4ZPR - chains B and C of the 4 polymer chains in the assembly; structure by X-ray diffraction, 3.90 A resolution.

[Chain B]
Molecule: Hypoxia-inducible factor 1-alpha
Organism: Mus musculus
UniProt: Q61221 (HIF1A_MOUSE); residues 13-357 here = UniProt positions 13-357
Sequence (345 residues; numbered 13 to 357; the number before each row is that of its first residue):
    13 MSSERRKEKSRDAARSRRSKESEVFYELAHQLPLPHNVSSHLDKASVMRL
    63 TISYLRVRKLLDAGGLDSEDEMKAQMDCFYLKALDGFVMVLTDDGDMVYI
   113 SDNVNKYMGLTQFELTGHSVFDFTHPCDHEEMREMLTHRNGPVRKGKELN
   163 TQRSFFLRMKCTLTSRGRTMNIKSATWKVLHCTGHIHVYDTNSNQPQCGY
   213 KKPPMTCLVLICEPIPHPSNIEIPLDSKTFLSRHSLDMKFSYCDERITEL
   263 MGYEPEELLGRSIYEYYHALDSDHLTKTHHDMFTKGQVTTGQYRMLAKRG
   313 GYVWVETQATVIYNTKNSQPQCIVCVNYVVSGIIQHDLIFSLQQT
Disordered / not traced: 13-14, 74-88, 150-162, 177-179, 200-218, 235-238, 257-258, 350-357
Curated features (UniProtKB/Swiss-Prot):
  - region: Lys21 to Arg30 (DNA-binding), Arg170 to Val191 (Required for heterodimer formation with ARNT)
  - modified residue: Ser247 (Phosphoserine)
  - mutagenesis: Arg170 (R170A: Decreases heterodimer formation with ARNT. Impairs heterodimer formation with ARNT; when associated with D-191), Val191 (V191D: Decreases heterodimer formation with ARNT. Impairs heterodimer formation with ARNT; when associated with A-170)

[Chain C]
Molecule: 21-nt DNA strand
Sequence (21 nucleotides; each row starts with the number of its first residue):
     1 GGCTGCGTACGTGCGGGTCGT

[How chain B and chain C interact]
Pairs across the interface (8; chain B residue first):
  Arg18(B) - DC3(C)  salt bridge to the phosphate
  Arg18(B) - DT4(C)  base contact
  Lys21(B) - DT4(C)  salt bridge to the phosphate
  Lys21(B) - DG5(C)  salt bridge to the phosphate
  Arg29(B) - DC6(C)  sugar contact
  Arg29(B) - DG7(C)  salt bridge to the phosphate
  Asn183(B) - DT18(C)  phosphate contact
  Asn183(B) - DC19(C)  hydrogen bond to the phosphate
Also at the interface, not in a pair above, chain B (5 interface residues in all): Arg17

[Overview]
Chain B and chain C form an interface of 5 and 7 residues respectively; the contacts include 1 hydrogen bond
and 4 salt bridges. Polar contacts include Asn183(B)-DC19(C), Arg18(B)-DC3(C) and Lys21(B)-DT4(C). Curated
annotation (UniProt) lists 2 mutagenesis sites on chain B.
Here chain B is Hypoxia-inducible factor 1-alpha (Mus musculus) and chain C is a 21-nt DNA strand. Entry 4ZPR
(Crystal Structure of the Heterodimeric HIF-1a:ARNT Complex with HRE DNA) was determined by X-ray diffraction,
deposited together with 4ZP4, 4ZPH, 4ZPK and 4ZQD.
